PDB entry 4JG8 | X-ray diffraction, 3.10 A resolution | chain A

[Chain A]
Name: Ribosomal protein S6 kinase alpha-3
Organism: Homo sapiens
Notes: EC 2.7.11.1
UniProtKB: P51812 (KS6A3_HUMAN); numbering as in UniProt (aligned over 399-740)
Chain sequence (355 residues; each row starts with the number of its first residue):
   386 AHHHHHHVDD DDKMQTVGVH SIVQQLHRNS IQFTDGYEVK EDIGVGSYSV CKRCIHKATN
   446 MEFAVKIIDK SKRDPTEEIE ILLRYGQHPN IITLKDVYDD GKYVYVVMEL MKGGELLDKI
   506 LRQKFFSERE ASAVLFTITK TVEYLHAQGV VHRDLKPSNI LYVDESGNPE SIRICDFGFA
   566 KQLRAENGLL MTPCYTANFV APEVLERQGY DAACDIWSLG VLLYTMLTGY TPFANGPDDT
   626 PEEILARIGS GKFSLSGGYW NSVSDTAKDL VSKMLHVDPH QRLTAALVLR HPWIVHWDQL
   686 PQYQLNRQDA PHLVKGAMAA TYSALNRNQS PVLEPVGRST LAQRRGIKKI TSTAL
Unresolved in the structure: 386-414, 715-740
Construct notes: expression tag (386-398); engineered mutation M493 (Thr in P51812); cloning artifact (591)
Disulfide bonds: C579 forms a disulfide with the same residue of a neighbouring copy of this chain
Covalent attachments: 2-cyano-N- (1LE) linked to C436
Ligand contacts: 2-cyano-N- (1LE; (2S)-2-cyano-N-(1-hydroxy-2-methylpropan-2-yl)-3-[3-(3,4,5-trimethoxyphenyl)-1H-indazol-5-yl]propanamide): I428, G429, G431, S434, A449, K451, E463, I477, M493, E494, L495, M496, E500, S543, L546, D561, G563
Curated features (UniProtKB/Swiss-Prot):
  - active site: D539 (Proton acceptor)
  - binding site (ATP): I428 to C436, K451
  - modified residue: S415 (Phosphoserine), Y529 (Phosphotyrosine), S556 (Phosphoserine), S715 (Phosphoserine)
What the authors report for this chain:
  - binding site for 2-cyano-N-: I428, C436, M493, M496, L546
  - mutagenesis - T493M (Kd 2.5 nM): increased binding to 2-cyano-N-

[Summary]
2-cyano-N- is covalently linked to C436. UniProt lists active-site residue D539 and 10 ATP-binding residues.
From the paper: a binding site for 2-cyano-N- at I428, C436 and M493 among others; T493M increases binding to
2-cyano-N-.
Chain A is Ribosomal protein S6 kinase alpha-3 (Homo sapiens); the structure, Structure of RSK2 T493M CTD
mutant bound to
2-cyano-N-(1-hydroxy-2-methylpropan-2-yl)-3-(3-(3,4,5-trimethoxyphenyl)-1H-indazol-5-yl)acrylamide, was
determined by X-ray diffraction (same publication as 4JG6 and 4JG7).
